6SIC - chains A and U of the 35 polymer chains in the assembly; structure by electron microscopy, 3.52 A resolution.

[Chain A]
Protein: CRISPR-associated protein, Cmr5 family
Source organism: Sulfolobus islandicus REY15A
UniProt: F0NDX5 (F0NDX5_SULIR); residues 1-155 here = UniProt positions 1-155
Sequence (155 residues; numbered 1 to 155; the number before each row is that of its first residue):
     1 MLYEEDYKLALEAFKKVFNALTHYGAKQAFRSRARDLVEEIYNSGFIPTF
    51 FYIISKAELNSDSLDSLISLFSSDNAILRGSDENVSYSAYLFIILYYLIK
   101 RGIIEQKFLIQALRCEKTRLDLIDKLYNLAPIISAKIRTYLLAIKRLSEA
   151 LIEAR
Unresolved in the structure: 1-2

[Chain U]
Molecule: Cognate target RNA
Sequence (46 nucleotides; row label = number of the first residue in the row):
     1 UGUUAAGUCUGGUUUCCCUCCAGGGUAUCUAAGCUUUGAAAAAAAA
Unresolved in the structure: 1, 44-46

[Interface between chain A and chain U]
Contacting residue pairs (19; chain A residue first):
  Gln28(A) - C21(U)  phosphate contact
  Arg31(A) - A22(U)  salt bridge to the phosphate
  Ser32(A) - C20(U)  phosphate contact
  Ser32(A) - C21(U)  phosphate contact
  Arg33(A) - C20(U)  salt bridge to the phosphate
  Arg35(A) - A22(U)  salt bridge to the phosphate
  Arg35(A) - G23(U)  salt bridge to the phosphate
  Asp36(A) - G23(U)  hydrogen bond to the base
  Glu39(A) - G23(U)  hydrogen bond to the base
  Tyr52(A) - U19(U)  phosphate contact
  Lys56(A) - C17(U)  salt bridge to the phosphate
  Lys56(A) - C18(U)  salt bridge to the phosphate
  Glu83(A) - U19(U)  phosphate contact
  Tyr87(A) - U19(U)  hydrogen bond to the phosphate
  Lys145(A) - G23(U)  hydrogen bond to the sugar
  Lys145(A) - G24(U)  salt bridge to the phosphate
  Arg146(A) - G24(U)  salt bridge to the phosphate
  Arg155(A) - C20(U)  phosphate contact
  Arg155(A) - C21(U)  sugar contact
Other interface residues (no listed pair), chain A (17 interface residues in all): Ala29, Glu149, Ala154

[Overview]
17 residues of chain A face 8 of chain U across their interface; the contacts include 4 hydrogen bonds and 8
salt bridges. Among the polar pairs are Asp36(A)-G23(U), Glu39(A)-G23(U) and Lys145(A)-G23(U).
Here chain A is CRISPR-associated protein, Cmr5 family (Sulfolobus islandicus REY15A) and chain U is Cognate
target RNA. Entry 6SIC (Cryo-EM structure of the Type III-B Cmr-beta bound to cognate target RNA) was
determined by electron microscopy together with 6S6B, 6S8B, 6S8E, 6S91, 6SH8 and 6SHB from the same study.
